Entry 7W2Z (electron microscopy, 2.80 A resolution); this record covers chains A and S of the 6 polymer chains in the assembly.

# Chain A
Molecule: Guanine nucleotide-binding protein G(o) subunit alpha
Source organism: Homo sapiens
UniProtKB: chimeric construct of A0A1W2PS82, P09471: residues 4-56 from A0A1W2PS82 (A0A1W2PS82_HUMAN) positions 4-56 (same numbers); residues 182-354 from P09471 positions 182-354 (same numbers)
Chain sequence (236 residues; each row starts with the number of its first residue; note: 116 numbers in that range are skipped by the numbering (no residue carries them; nothing is unmodelled there)):
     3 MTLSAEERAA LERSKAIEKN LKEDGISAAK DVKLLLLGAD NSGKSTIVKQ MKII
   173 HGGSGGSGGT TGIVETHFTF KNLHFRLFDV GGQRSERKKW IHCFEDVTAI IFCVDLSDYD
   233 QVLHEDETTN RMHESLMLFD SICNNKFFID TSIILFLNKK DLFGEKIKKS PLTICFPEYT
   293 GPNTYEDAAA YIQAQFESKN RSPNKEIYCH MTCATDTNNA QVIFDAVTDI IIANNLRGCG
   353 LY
Not modelled in the structure: 3, 173-182, 230-241
Differences from the reference sequence: initiating methionine (3); engineered mutation Asp-42 (Gly in A0A1W2PS82), Asn-43 (Glu in A0A1W2PS82), Asp-227 (Ala in P09471), Asp-230 (Gly in P09471), Ala-332 (Ile in P09471), Ile-335 (Val in P09471); linker (173-181)
Swiss-Prot annotation at these positions:
  - region: Phe-197 to Arg-206 (G3 motif), Ile-266 to Asp-273 (G4 motif), Thr-324 to Thr-329 (G5 motif)
  - binding site (Mg(2+)): Thr-182
  - binding site (GTP): Asn-270, Asp-273, Cys-325
  - modified residue: Gln-205 (5-glutamyl histamine), Cys-351 (ADP-ribosylcysteine)
  - lipidation: Cys-351 (S-palmitoyl cysteine)

# Chain S
Molecule: ScFv16
Source organism: synthetic construct
Notes: antibody fragment or engineered binder
Chain sequence (250 residues; row label = number of the first residue in the row; note: 2 numbers in that range are skipped by the numbering (no residue carries them; nothing is unmodelled there); a row labelled like 121A-121N holds insertion residues (121A, then the next letters in order)):
     1 DVQLVESGGG LVQPGGSRKL SCSASGFAFS SFGMHWVRQA PEKGLEWVAY ISSGSGTIYY
    61 ADTVKGRFTI SRDDPKNTLF LQMTSLRSED TAMYYCVRSI YYYGSSPFDF WGQGTTLTVS
   121 S
121A-121N GGGGSGGGGSGGGG
   124 SDIVMTQATS SVPVTPGESV SISCRSSKSL LHSNGNTYLY WFLQRPGQSP QLLIYRMSNL
   184 ASGVPDRFSG SGSGTAFTLT ISRLEAEDVG VYYCMQHLEY PLTFGAGTKL ELKGS
Not modelled in the structure: 1, 121A-121N, 236-238
Disulfides: Cys-22/Cys-96, Cys-147/Cys-217

# Interface between chain A and chain S
Residue-residue contacts (19; chain A residue first):
  Leu-5(A) / His-155(S)
  Ser-6(A) / His-155(S)
  Ser-6(A) / Tyr-161(S)  hydrogen bond
  Ala-7(A) / His-220(S)
  Ala-7(A) / Leu-221(S)
  Glu-8(A) / Pro-107(S)
  Glu-8(A) / Tyr-161(S)
  Glu-8(A) / Tyr-163(S)  hydrogen bond
  Glu-8(A) / Arg-179(S)  salt bridge
  Glu-8(A) / His-220(S)
  Glu-9(A) / Asn-157(S)  hydrogen bond
  Ala-11(A) / Tyr-101(S)  hydrophobic
  Ala-12(A) / Tyr-101(S)
  Glu-14(A) / Ser-52(S)  hydrogen bond
  Glu-14(A) / Gly-56(S)
  Glu-14(A) / Thr-57(S)  hydrogen bond
  Arg-15(A) / Ile-100(S)
  Arg-15(A) / Tyr-101(S)
  Arg-15(A) / Tyr-102(S)
Also at the interface, not in a pair above, chain A (10 interface residues in all): Arg-10
Also at the interface, not in a pair above, chain S (19 interface residues in all): Tyr-50, Ser-53, Tyr-59, Glu-222, Tyr-223

# Summary
Chain A and chain S form an interface of 10 and 19 residues respectively, with 5 hydrogen bonds and 1 salt
bridge. Polar contacts include Glu-8(A)/Arg-179(S), Ser-6(A)/Tyr-161(S) and Glu-8(A)/Tyr-163(S). UniProt lists
Mg2+-binding residue Thr-182(A) and 3 GTP-binding residues on chain A.
Here chain A is Guanine nucleotide-binding protein G(o) subunit alpha (Homo sapiens) and chain S is ScFv16
(synthetic construct). Entry 7W2Z (Cryo-EM structure of the ghrelin-bound human ghrelin receptor-Go complex)
was determined by electron microscopy.
